PDB entry 9C51 | electron microscopy, 2.42 A resolution | chains A and P of the 4 polymer chains in the assembly

[Chain A]
Molecule: DNA polymerase gamma
Source organism: Saccharomyces cerevisiae
Notes: EC 2.7.7.7
UniProtKB: P15801 (DPOG_YEAST); numbering as in UniProt (aligned over 30-1254)
Amino-acid sequence (1240 residues; row label = number of the first residue in the row):
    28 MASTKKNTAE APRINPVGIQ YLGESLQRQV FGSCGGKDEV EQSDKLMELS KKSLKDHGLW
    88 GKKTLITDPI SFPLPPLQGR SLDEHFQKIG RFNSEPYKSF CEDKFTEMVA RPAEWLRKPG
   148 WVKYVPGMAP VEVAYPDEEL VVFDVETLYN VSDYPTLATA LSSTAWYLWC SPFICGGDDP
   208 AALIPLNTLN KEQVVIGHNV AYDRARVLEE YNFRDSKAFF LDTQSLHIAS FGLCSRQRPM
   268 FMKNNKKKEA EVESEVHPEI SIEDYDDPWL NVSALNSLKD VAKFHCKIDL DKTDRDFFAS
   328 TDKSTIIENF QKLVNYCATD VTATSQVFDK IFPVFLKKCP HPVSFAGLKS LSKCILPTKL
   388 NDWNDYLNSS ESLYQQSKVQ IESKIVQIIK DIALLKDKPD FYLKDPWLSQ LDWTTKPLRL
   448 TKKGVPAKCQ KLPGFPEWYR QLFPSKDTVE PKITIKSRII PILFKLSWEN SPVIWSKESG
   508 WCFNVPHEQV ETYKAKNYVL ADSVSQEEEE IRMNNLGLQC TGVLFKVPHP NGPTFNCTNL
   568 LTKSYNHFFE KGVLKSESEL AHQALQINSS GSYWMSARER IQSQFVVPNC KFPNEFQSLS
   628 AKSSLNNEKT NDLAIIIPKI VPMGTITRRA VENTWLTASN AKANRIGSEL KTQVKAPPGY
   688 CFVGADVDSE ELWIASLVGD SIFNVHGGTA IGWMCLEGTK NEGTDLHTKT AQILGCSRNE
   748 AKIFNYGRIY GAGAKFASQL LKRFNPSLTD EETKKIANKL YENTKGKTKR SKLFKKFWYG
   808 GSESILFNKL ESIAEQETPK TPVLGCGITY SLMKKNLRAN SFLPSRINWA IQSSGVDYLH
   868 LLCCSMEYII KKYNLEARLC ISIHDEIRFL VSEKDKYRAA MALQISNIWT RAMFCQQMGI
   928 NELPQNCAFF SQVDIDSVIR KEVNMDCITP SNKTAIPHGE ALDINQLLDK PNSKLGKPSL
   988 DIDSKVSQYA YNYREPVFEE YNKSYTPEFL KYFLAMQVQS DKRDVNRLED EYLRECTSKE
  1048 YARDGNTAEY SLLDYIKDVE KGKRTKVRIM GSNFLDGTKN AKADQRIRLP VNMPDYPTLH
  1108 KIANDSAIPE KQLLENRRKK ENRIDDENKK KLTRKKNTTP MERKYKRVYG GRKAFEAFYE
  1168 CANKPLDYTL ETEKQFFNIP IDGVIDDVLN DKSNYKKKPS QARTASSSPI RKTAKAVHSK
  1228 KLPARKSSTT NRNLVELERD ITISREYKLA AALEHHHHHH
Unresolved in the structure: 28-34, 1045-1267
Construct notes: expression tag (28-29, 1255-1267); conflict Val222 (Ile in P15801), Lys357 (Glu in P15801), Ala420 (Val in P15801), Met540 (Thr in P15801), Asn541 (His in P15801), Asn616 (Ser in P15801), Thr661 (Ala in P15801), Pro978 (Ser in P15801), Ser986 (Asn in P15801)
Ion coordination: Mg2+: Asp693, Val694, Asp892 (together with 2'-deoxyadenosine 5'-triphosphate)
Ligand contacts: 2'-deoxyadenosine 5'-triphosphate (DTP): Asp693, Val694, Asp695, Ser696, Glu697, Glu698, Lys727, His734, Arg745, Lys749, Tyr753, Asp892
From the paper describing this entry:
  - binding site for Non-Template DNA: Lys794 to Lys803
  - mutagenesis - K794A/K796A/R797A/K803A: decreased catalytic activity on double-stranded DNA

[Chain P]
Molecule: Primer DNA
Sequence (24 nucleotides; row label = number of the first residue in the row):
     1 GAAGACAGTC TGCGGCGCGC GGGX
Unresolved in the structure: 1-2
Modified / non-standard residues: 2DT (3'-deoxythymidine-5'-monophosphate) at position 24

[Interface between chain A and chain P]
Residue-residue contacts (18; chain A residue first):
  Arg446(A) - DC10(P)  hydrogen bond to the phosphate
  Arg446(A) - DT11(P)  salt bridge to the phosphate
  Cys456(A) - DT11(P)  phosphate contact
  Cys456(A) - DG12(P)  phosphate contact
  Lys458(A) - DG12(P)  phosphate contact
  Pro471(A) - DG12(P)  sugar contact
  Ser472(A) - DG12(P)  sugar contact
  Asn566(A) - DC20(P)  phosphate contact
  Thr569(A) - DG21(P)  phosphate contact
  Lys570(A) - DG21(P)  hydrogen bond to the phosphate
  Lys570(A) - DG22(P)  salt bridge to the phosphate
  Arg656(A) - 2DT_24(P)  base contact
  Thr664(A) - DG22(P)  base contact
  Ala665(A) - DG23(P)  sugar contact
  Asn667(A) - DG23(P)  phosphate contact
  Arg672(A) - DG22(P)  salt bridge to the phosphate
  His891(A) - 2DT_24(P)  hydrogen bond to the sugar
  Lys948(A) - 2DT_24(P)  salt bridge to the phosphate
Interface residues without a listed pair, chain A (27 interface residues in all): Lys455, Gln457, Lys473, His556, Thr565, Asn595, Ser599, Tyr600, Leu663, Ser666, Ile890, Asp892
Interface residues without a listed pair, chain P (10 interface residues in all): DC13, DG19

[In short]
27 residues of chain A and 10 residues of chain P are in contact; the contacts include 3 hydrogen bonds and 4
salt bridges. Polar contacts include His891(A)-2DT_24(P), Arg446(A)-DC10(P) and Lys570(A)-DG21(P). The paper
reports a binding site for Non-Template DNA at Lys794(A); K794A/K796A/R797A/K803A of chain A reduce catalytic
activity on double-stranded DNA.
Here chain A is DNA polymerase gamma (Saccharomyces cerevisiae) and chain P is Primer DNA. Entry 9C51 (Cryo-EM
structure of the Strand displacement Complex (IV) of Yeast Mitochondrial DNA polymerase Gamma (MIP1) with ...)
was determined by electron microscopy (same publication as 9C52 and 9C53).
